PDB entry 6N99 | X-ray diffraction, 2.80 A resolution | chains A and D of the 4 polymer chains in the assembly

# Chain A (and D)
Name: Xylose isomerase
Source organism: Streptomyces sp. F-1
Notes: EC 5.3.1.5; chain D of this document is another copy of the same molecule, construct and numbering; everything in this record applies to it too
UniProtKB: A0A1K2FKX8 (A0A1K2FKX8_9ACTN); numbering as in UniProt (aligned over 1-388)
Amino-acid sequence (388 residues; numbered 1 to 388; the number before each row is that of its first residue):
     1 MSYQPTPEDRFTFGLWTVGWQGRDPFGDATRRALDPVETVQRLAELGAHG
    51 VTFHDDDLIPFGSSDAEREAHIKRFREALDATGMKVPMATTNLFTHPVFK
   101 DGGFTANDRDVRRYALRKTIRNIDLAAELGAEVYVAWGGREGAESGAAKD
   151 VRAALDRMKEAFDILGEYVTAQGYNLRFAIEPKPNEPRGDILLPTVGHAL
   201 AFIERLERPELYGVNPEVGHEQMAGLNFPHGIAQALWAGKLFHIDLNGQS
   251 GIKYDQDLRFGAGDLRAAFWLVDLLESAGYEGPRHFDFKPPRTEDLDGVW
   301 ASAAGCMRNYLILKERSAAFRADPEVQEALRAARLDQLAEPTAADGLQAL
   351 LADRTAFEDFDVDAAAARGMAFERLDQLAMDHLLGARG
Not modelled in the structure: 1-2, 387-388
Ion coordination: Mg2+: Glu217, Asp255, Asp257

# Interface between chain A and chain D
Contacting residue pairs (186):
  His96(A) - Val362(D)
  Pro97(A) - Ala366(D)
  Val98(A) - Val362(D)
  Val98(A) - Ala366(D)  hydrophobic
  Lys100(A) - Ala366(D)
  Lys100(A) - Arg368(D)  hydrogen bond (side chain-backbone)
  Lys100(A) - Gly369(D)
  Lys100(A) - Met370(D)
  Asp101(A) - Met370(D)
  Asp101(A) - Phe372(D)
  Thr105(A) - Leu338(D)
  Asn107(A) - Ala333(D)  hydrogen bond (side chain-backbone)
  Asn107(A) - Arg334(D)
  Asn107(A) - Leu335(D)
  Asn107(A) - Gln337(D)
  Asn107(A) - Leu338(D)
  Asn107(A) - Met370(D)
  Asn107(A) - Phe372(D)
  Asp108(A) - Arg334(D)  salt bridge
  Asp108(A) - Gln337(D)
  Arg109(A) - Gln337(D)  hydrogen bond (backbone-side chain)
  Arg109(A) - Pro341(D)
  Arg109(A) - Thr342(D)  hydrogen bond (side chain-backbone)
  Asp110(A) - Phe360(D)
  Val111(A) - Phe360(D)  hydrophobic
  Arg112(A) - Leu338(D)
  Arg112(A) - Glu340(D)
  Arg112(A) - Thr342(D)  hydrogen bond
  Arg113(A) - Thr342(D)  hydrogen bond (side chain-backbone)
  Arg113(A) - Ala343(D)
  Arg113(A) - Asp345(D)  salt bridge
  Arg113(A) - Leu350(D)
  Arg113(A) - Asp353(D)  salt bridge
  Arg113(A) - Ala356(D)
  Tyr114(A) - Ala356(D)
  Tyr114(A) - Phe357(D)  hydrophobic
  Tyr114(A) - Phe360(D)  hydrophobic
  Leu116(A) - Thr342(D)
  Arg117(A) - Leu350(D)  hydrogen bond (side chain-backbone)
  Arg117(A) - Leu351(D)  hydrogen bond (side chain-backbone)
  Arg117(A) - Asp353(D)  hydrogen bond (side chain-backbone)
  Arg117(A) - Ala356(D)
  Arg117(A) - Phe357(D)
  Ser145(A) - Asp376(D)
  Gly146(A) - Trp270(D)
  Ala147(A) - Trp270(D)
  Ala147(A) - Phe320(D)  hydrophobic
  Ala147(A) - Leu330(D)
  Ala147(A) - Leu335(D)
  Ala147(A) - Leu375(D)
  Ala148(A) - Leu335(D)
  Ala148(A) - Phe372(D)
  Asp150(A) - Leu338(D)
  Val151(A) - His230(D)
  Val151(A) - Ala233(D)  hydrophobic
  Arg152(A) - Ala233(D)
  Arg152(A) - Trp237(D)
  Arg152(A) - Ala278(D)
  Ala153(A) - Leu338(D)
  Leu155(A) - Trp237(D)
  Asp156(A) - Trp237(D)  hydrogen bond
  Arg157(A) - Leu338(D)  hydrogen bond (side chain-backbone)
  Arg157(A) - Ala339(D)  hydrogen bond (side chain-backbone)
  Arg157(A) - Glu340(D)
  Arg157(A) - Pro341(D)
  Arg157(A) - Thr342(D)
  Glu160(A) - Pro341(D)
  Glu160(A) - Thr342(D)  hydrogen bond (side chain-backbone)
  Glu160(A) - Ala343(D)  hydrogen bond (side chain-backbone)
  Glu160(A) - Ala344(D)
  Ile164(A) - Leu347(D)
  Ile164(A) - Leu350(D)  hydrophobic
  Glu167(A) - Leu347(D)
  Tyr168(A) - Leu347(D)  hydrophobic
  Asp190(A) - Asn227(D)  hydrogen bond
  Asp190(A) - His230(D)
  Leu193(A) - Gln234(D)
  Thr195(A) - Thr195(D)
  Thr195(A) - His198(D)  hydrogen bond
  Val196(A) - His198(D)
  Gly197(A) - Gly197(D)
  Gly197(A) - His198(D)  hydrogen bond (backbone-side chain)
  Gly197(A) - Ala201(D)
  His198(A) - Thr195(D)
  His198(A) - Val196(D)
  His198(A) - Gly197(D)
  His198(A) - Gln234(D)  hydrogen bond (backbone-side chain)
  Leu200(A) - Ala201(D)  hydrophobic
  Ala201(A) - Gly197(D)
  Ala201(A) - Leu200(D)  hydrophobic
  Ala201(A) - Ala201(D)
  Ala201(A) - Gln234(D)
  Phe202(A) - Gln234(D)
  Phe202(A) - Trp237(D)  hydrophobic
  Arg205(A) - Trp237(D)  hydrogen bond (side chain-backbone)
  Arg205(A) - Ala238(D)
  Ala224(A) - Ala224(D)
  Asn227(A) - Asp190(D)  hydrogen bond
  His230(A) - Val151(D)
  His230(A) - Asp190(D)
  Ala233(A) - Val151(D)  hydrophobic
  Ala233(A) - Arg152(D)
  Gln234(A) - Leu155(D)
  Gln234(A) - His198(D)  hydrogen bond (side chain-backbone)
  Gln234(A) - Ala201(D)
  Trp237(A) - Arg152(D)
  Trp237(A) - Leu155(D)
  Trp237(A) - Asp156(D)  hydrogen bond
  Trp237(A) - Lys159(D)
  Trp237(A) - Phe202(D)  hydrophobic
  Trp237(A) - Arg205(D)  hydrogen bond (backbone-side chain)
  Trp270(A) - Gly146(D)
  Trp270(A) - Ala147(D)
  Ala278(A) - Arg152(D)
  Arg321(A) - Ala147(D)
  Leu330(A) - Ala147(D)
  Ala333(A) - Asn107(D)  hydrogen bond (backbone-side chain)
  Arg334(A) - Asn107(D)
  Arg334(A) - Asp108(D)  salt bridge
  Leu335(A) - Asn107(D)
  Leu335(A) - Ala147(D)
  Leu335(A) - Ala148(D)
  Leu335(A) - Asp150(D)
  Gln337(A) - Asn107(D)
  Gln337(A) - Asp108(D)
  Gln337(A) - Arg109(D)  hydrogen bond (side chain-backbone)
  Gln337(A) - Arg112(D)  hydrogen bond (backbone-side chain)
  Leu338(A) - Thr105(D)
  Leu338(A) - Ala106(D)
  Leu338(A) - Asn107(D)
  Leu338(A) - Arg112(D)
  Leu338(A) - Lys149(D)
  Leu338(A) - Asp150(D)
  Leu338(A) - Ala153(D)  hydrophobic
  Leu338(A) - Arg157(D)  hydrogen bond (backbone-side chain)
  Ala339(A) - Arg157(D)  hydrogen bond (backbone-side chain)
  Glu340(A) - Arg112(D)  hydrogen bond (backbone-side chain)
  Glu340(A) - Arg157(D)  hydrogen bond (backbone-side chain)
  Pro341(A) - Arg109(D)
  Pro341(A) - Arg157(D)
  Pro341(A) - Glu160(D)
  Thr342(A) - Arg109(D)  hydrogen bond (backbone-side chain)
  Thr342(A) - Arg112(D)  hydrogen bond
  Thr342(A) - Arg113(D)
  Thr342(A) - Leu116(D)
  Thr342(A) - Arg157(D)
  Thr342(A) - Glu160(D)  hydrogen bond (backbone-side chain)
  Ala343(A) - Glu160(D)
  Asp345(A) - Arg109(D)  salt bridge
  Asp345(A) - Arg113(D)  salt bridge
  Leu347(A) - Ile120(D)  hydrophobic
  Leu347(A) - Glu167(D)
  Leu347(A) - Tyr168(D)  hydrophobic
  Leu350(A) - Arg113(D)
  Leu350(A) - Arg117(D)
  Leu351(A) - Arg117(D)  hydrogen bond (backbone-side chain)
  Leu351(A) - Ile120(D)  hydrophobic
  Leu351(A) - Tyr168(D)  hydrophobic
  Asp353(A) - Arg113(D)  salt bridge
  Asp353(A) - Arg117(D)
  Ala356(A) - Arg113(D)
  Ala356(A) - Tyr114(D)
  Ala356(A) - Arg117(D)
  Phe357(A) - Tyr114(D)  hydrophobic
  Phe357(A) - Arg117(D)
  Phe357(A) - Arg121(D)
  Phe360(A) - Asp110(D)
  Phe360(A) - Val111(D)  hydrophobic
  Phe360(A) - Tyr114(D)  hydrophobic
  Val362(A) - His96(D)
  Val362(A) - Val98(D)
  Val362(A) - Tyr114(D)
  Ala365(A) - Lys100(D)
  Ala365(A) - Val111(D)  hydrophobic
  Ala366(A) - Pro97(D)
  Ala366(A) - Val98(D)  hydrophobic
  Ala366(A) - Lys100(D)  hydrogen bond (backbone-side chain)
  Arg368(A) - Lys100(D)
  Arg368(A) - Asp108(D)  salt bridge
  Met370(A) - Lys100(D)
  Met370(A) - Asp108(D)
  Phe372(A) - Asp101(D)
  Phe372(A) - Ala148(D)  hydrophobic
  Leu375(A) - Ala147(D)
  Leu375(A) - Ala148(D)
  Asp376(A) - Ser145(D)
Interface residues without a listed pair, chain A (99 interface residues in all): Phe61, Ala106, Lys118, Ile120, Lys149, Lys159, Pro184, Leu192, Pro194, Glu204, Gly225, Leu226, Leu236, Ala238, Ile252, Leu274, Ser277, Phe320, Ala344, Ala349, Arg354, Asp363
Interface residues without a listed pair, chain D (98 interface residues in all): Ala154, Ile164, Leu193, Pro194, Glu204, Gly225, Leu226, Leu236, Ile252, Leu274, Ser277, Arg321, Ala349, Glu358, Asp363, Ala365

# Overview
Chain A and chain D form an interface of 99 and 98 residues respectively, with 35 hydrogen bonds and 8 salt
bridges. Among the polar pairs are Asp108(A)-Arg334(D), Arg113(A)-Asp345(D) and Arg113(A)-Asp353(D).
Glu217(A), Asp255(A) and Asp257(A) coordinate Mg2+.
Both chains are Xylose isomerase (Streptomyces sp. F-1). Entry 6N99 (Xylose isomerase 2F1 variant from
Streptomyces sp. F-1) was determined by X-ray diffraction together with 6N98 from the same study.
